Entry 6G0Y (X-ray diffraction, 2.42 A resolution); this record covers chains F and C of the 8 polymer chains in the assembly.

== Chain F (and C) ==
Name: Matrix M2-1
From: Human respiratory syncytial virus A (strain A2)
Notes: chain C of this document is another copy of the same molecule, construct and numbering; everything in this record applies to it too
UniProtKB: P04545 (M21_HRSVA); residue numbers follow UniProt; this construct covers 1-194
Chain sequence (194 residues; each row starts with the number of its first residue):
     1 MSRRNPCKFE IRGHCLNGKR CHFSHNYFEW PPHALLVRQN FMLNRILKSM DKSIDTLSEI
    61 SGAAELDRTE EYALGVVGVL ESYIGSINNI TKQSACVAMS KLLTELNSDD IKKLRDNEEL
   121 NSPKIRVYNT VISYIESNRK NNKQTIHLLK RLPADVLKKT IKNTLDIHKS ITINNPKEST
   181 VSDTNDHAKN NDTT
Disordered / not traced: 1-3, 175-194 (chain C: 1-2, 56-58, 175-194)
Bound ions: Zn2+: Cys-7, Cys-15, Cys-21, His-25
From the paper describing this entry:
  - post-translational modification sites: Ser-58, Ser-61 (citing earlier work)

== How chain F and chain C interact ==
Residue-residue contacts (70; chain F residue first):
  Ile-11(F) with Phe-28(C), hydrophobic
  His-33(F) with Tyr-27(C); Phe-28(C); Trp-30(C), hydrogen bond (side chain-backbone); Leu-35(C)
  Leu-36(F) with Pro-32(C), hydrophobic; Leu-35(C), hydrophobic; Leu-36(C), hydrophobic; Gln-39(C), hydrogen bond (backbone-side chain)
  Val-37(F) with Tyr-27(C)
  Gln-39(F) with Gln-39(C), hydrogen bond
  Asn-40(F) with Tyr-27(C); Leu-35(C); Arg-38(C), hydrogen bond; Gln-39(C)
  Phe-41(F) with Tyr-27(C), hydrophobic; Phe-28(C), hydrophobic
  Leu-43(F) with Gln-39(C); Met-42(C), hydrophobic; Leu-43(C), hydrophobic; Ile-46(C), hydrophobic
  Asn-44(F) with His-14(C); Tyr-27(C), hydrogen bond; Arg-38(C), hydrogen bond; Met-42(C)
  Leu-47(F) with Met-42(C), hydrophobic; Arg-45(C); Ile-46(C), hydrophobic
  Met-50(F) with Ile-46(C), hydrophobic; Ser-49(C); Met-50(C), hydrophobic
  Ala-73(F) with Gly-18(C); Lys-19(C), hydrogen bond (backbone-backbone); Arg-20(C)
  Leu-74(F) with Asn-17(C); Gly-18(C); Arg-20(C)
  Gly-75(F) with Leu-16(C); Gly-18(C)
  Val-76(F) with Leu-16(C)
  Val-77(F) with Leu-16(C), hydrogen bond (backbone-backbone); Asn-17(C)
  Gly-78(F) with Arg-20(C)
  Glu-81(F) with Arg-20(C), salt bridge
  Thr-104(F) with Arg-45(C)
  Glu-105(F) with Gly-13(C); His-14(C), hydrogen bond (side chain-backbone); Leu-16(C); Arg-45(C), salt bridge
  Asn-107(F) with Lys-48(C)
  Asp-109(F) with Lys-48(C), salt bridge; Tyr-72(C)
  Asp-110(F) with Arg-12(C), salt bridge
  Lys-112(F) with Tyr-72(C)
  Lys-113(F) with Tyr-72(C), hydrogen bond (backbone-side chain)
  Asp-116(F) with Tyr-72(C)
  Asn-129(F) with Ser-61(C)
  Ile-132(F) with Ser-61(C)
  Ser-133(F) with Glu-59(C), hydrogen bond
  Arg-139(F) with Lys-48(C); Asp-51(C), salt bridge; Ser-53(C)
  Lys-140(F) with Ser-53(C); Asp-55(C), salt bridge; Glu-59(C)
  His-168(F) with Phe-9(C)
  Ile-171(F) with Arg-12(C)
  Thr-172(F) with Lys-8(C), hydrogen bond (backbone-side chain); Phe-9(C); Arg-12(C)
Also at the interface, not in a pair above, chain F (44 interface residues in all): Lys-8, Arg-12, Ile-46, Tyr-72, Lys-101, Leu-102, Ser-108, Arg-115, Glu-136, Ser-137

== Summary ==
44 residues of chain F and 31 residues of chain C are in contact, with 12 hydrogen bonds and 6 salt bridges.
Polar pairs include Glu-81(F)/Arg-20(C), Glu-105(F)/Arg-45(C) and Asp-109(F)/Lys-48(C). Cys-7(F), Cys-15(F),
Cys-21(F) and His-25(F) coordinate Zn2+. The paper reports modification sites Ser-58(F) and Ser-61(F).
Chain F and chain C are both Matrix M2-1 (Human respiratory syncytial virus A (strain A2)); the structure,
X-ray structure of M-21 protein complex, was determined by X-ray diffraction.
